PDB entry 9C8D | electron microscopy, 2.98 A resolution | chains B and O of the 24 polymer chains in the assembly

[Chain B]
Protein: Seipin
Organism: Mus musculus
UniProtKB: A0A0R4J225 (A0A0R4J225_MOUSE); residues -58 to 383 here correspond to UniProt positions 2-443 (UniProt number = residue number + 60)
Chain sequence (454 residues; row label = number of the first residue in the row; numbers below 1 keep their minus sign (Met-70 is residue -70)):
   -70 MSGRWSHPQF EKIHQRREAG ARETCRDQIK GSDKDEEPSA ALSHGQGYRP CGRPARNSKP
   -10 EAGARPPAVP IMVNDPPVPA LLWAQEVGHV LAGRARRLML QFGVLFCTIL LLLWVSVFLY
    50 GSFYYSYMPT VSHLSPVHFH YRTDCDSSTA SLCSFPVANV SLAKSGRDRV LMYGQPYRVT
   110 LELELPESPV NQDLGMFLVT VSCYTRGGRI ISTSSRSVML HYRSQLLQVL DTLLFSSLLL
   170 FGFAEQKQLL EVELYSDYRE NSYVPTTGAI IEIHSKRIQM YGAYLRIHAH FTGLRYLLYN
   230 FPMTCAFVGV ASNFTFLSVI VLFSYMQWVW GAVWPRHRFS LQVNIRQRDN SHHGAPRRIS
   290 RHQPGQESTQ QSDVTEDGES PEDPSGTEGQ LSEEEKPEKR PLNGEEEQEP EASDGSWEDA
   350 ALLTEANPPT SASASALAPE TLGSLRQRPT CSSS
Not modelled in the structure: -70 to 40, 93-97, 247-383
Sequence notes: initiating methionine (-70); expression tag (-69 to -59)
Disulfides: Cys74-Cys82

[Chain O]
Protein: Adipogenin
Organism: Mus musculus
UniProtKB: Q8R400 (ADIG_MOUSE); residue numbers follow UniProt; this construct covers 1-80
Chain sequence (94 residues; row label = number of the first residue in the row):
     1 MKYPLVPLVS DLTLSFLVFW LCLPVALLLF LTIVWLHFLL SQESKEDDSD LCFNWEPWSK
    61 RPSECGCEET FPGEEDGLHW GGSGSGDYKD DDDK
Not modelled in the structure: 1-4, 26-94
Sequence notes: expression tag (81-94)

[Chain B / chain O interface]
Residue-residue contacts - 9 pairs, chain B then chain O:
  Trp43(B) - Phe19(O)  hydrogen bond (side chain-backbone)
  Trp43(B) - Trp20(O)  hydrophobic
  Trp43(B) - Cys22(O)
  Trp43(B) - Leu23(O)  hydrophobic
  Val46(B) - Phe19(O)  hydrophobic
  Phe47(B) - Phe16(O)
  Phe47(B) - Trp20(O)  hydrophobic
  Gly50(B) - Phe16(O)
  Tyr54(B) - Phe16(O)  hydrophobic
Interface residues without a listed pair, chain B (7 interface residues in all): Ser51, Tyr53
Interface residues without a listed pair, chain O (6 interface residues in all): Leu12

[In short]
The interface between chain B and chain O involves 7 residues on one side and 6 on the other, with 1 hydrogen
bond. The hydrogen-bonded pair is Trp43(B)-Phe19(O).
Here chain B is Seipin and chain O is Adipogenin, both from Mus musculus. Entry 9C8D (mouse Seipin/Adig
complex) was determined by electron microscopy (same publication as 9C8E).
